PDB entry 6XSK | electron microscopy, 3.85 A resolution | chains L and F of the 12 polymer chains in the assembly

Chain L:
Name: 789-203-3C12 Fab Light Chain
Organism: Macaca mulatta
Notes: antibody fragment or engineered binder
Amino-acid sequence (214 residues; numbered 1 to 214; the number before each row is that of its first residue):
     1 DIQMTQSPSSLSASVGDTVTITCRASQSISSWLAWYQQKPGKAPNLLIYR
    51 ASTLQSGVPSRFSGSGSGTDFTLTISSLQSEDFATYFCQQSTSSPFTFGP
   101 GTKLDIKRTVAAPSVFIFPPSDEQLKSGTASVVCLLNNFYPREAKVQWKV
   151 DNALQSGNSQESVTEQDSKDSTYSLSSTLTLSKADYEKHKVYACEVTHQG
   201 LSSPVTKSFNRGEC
Unresolved in the structure: 108-214
Cystine bridges: Cys23-Cys88

Chain F:
Name: Hemagglutinin HA2 chain
Organism: Influenza A virus (A/Solomon Islands/3/2006(H1N1))
Reference sequence: A7Y8I1 (A7Y8I1_9INFA); residues 1-176 here correspond to UniProt positions 344-519 (UniProt number = residue number + 343)
Amino-acid sequence (222 residues; each row starts with the number of its first residue):
     1 GLFGAIAGFIEGGWTGMVDGWYGYHHQNEQGSGYAADQKSTQNAINCITN
    51 KVNSVIEKMNTQFTAVGKEFNKLERRMENLNKKVDDGFIDIWTYNAELLV
   101 LLENERTLDFHDSNVKNLYEKVKSQLKNNAKEIGNGCFEFYHKCNDECME
   151 SVKNGTYDYPKYSEESKLNREKIDGVSGRLVPRGSPGSGYIPEAPRDGQA
   201 YVRKDGEWVLLSTFLGHHHHHH
Unresolved in the structure: 1-6, 174-222
Sequence notes: conflict Cys47 (Gly390 in A7Y8I1); expression tag (177-222)
Cystine bridges: Cys144-Cys148
Covalent attachments: N-acetylglucosamine (NAG) linked to Asn154

Chain L / chain F interface:
Pairs across the interface (9; chain L residue first):
  Ile29(L) with Gln42(F)
  Ser31(L) with Asn46(F)
  Trp32(L) with Gln42(F); Ile45(F), hydrophobic; Asn46(F)
  Arg50(L) with Asn46(F), hydrogen bond; Thr49(F), hydrogen bond
  Ser91(L) with Gln42(F)
  Thr92(L) with Gln42(F), hydrogen bond
Also at the interface, not in a pair above, chain L (7 interface residues in all): Ser30
Also at the interface, not in a pair above, chain F (5 interface residues in all): Gln38

Overview:
7 residues of chain L face 5 of chain F across their interface; the contacts include 3 hydrogen bonds. Polar
contacts include Arg50(L)-Asn46(F), Arg50(L)-Thr49(F) and Thr92(L)-Gln42(F).
Here chain L is 789-203-3C12 Fab Light Chain (Macaca mulatta) and chain F is Hemagglutinin HA2 chain
(Influenza A virus (A/Solomon Islands/3/2006(H1N1))). Entry 6XSK (Cryo-EM Structure of Vaccine-Elicited Rhesus
Antibody 789-203-3C12 in Complex with Stabilized SI06 (A/Solomon Islands/3/06) Influenza Hemagglutinin ...)
was determined by electron microscopy.
